Entry 6XCJ (X-ray diffraction, 2.80 A resolution); this record covers chains G and L of the 3 polymer chains in the assembly.

[Chain G]
Protein: Envelope Glycoprotein gp120
Source organism: Human immunodeficiency virus 1
Sequence (357 residues; numbered 45 to 489 plus 25 insertion-coded residues; 113 numbers in that range are skipped by the numbering (no residue carries them; nothing is unmodelled there); the number before each row is that of its first residue; a row labelled like 56A-56Y holds insertion residues (56A, then the next letters in order)):
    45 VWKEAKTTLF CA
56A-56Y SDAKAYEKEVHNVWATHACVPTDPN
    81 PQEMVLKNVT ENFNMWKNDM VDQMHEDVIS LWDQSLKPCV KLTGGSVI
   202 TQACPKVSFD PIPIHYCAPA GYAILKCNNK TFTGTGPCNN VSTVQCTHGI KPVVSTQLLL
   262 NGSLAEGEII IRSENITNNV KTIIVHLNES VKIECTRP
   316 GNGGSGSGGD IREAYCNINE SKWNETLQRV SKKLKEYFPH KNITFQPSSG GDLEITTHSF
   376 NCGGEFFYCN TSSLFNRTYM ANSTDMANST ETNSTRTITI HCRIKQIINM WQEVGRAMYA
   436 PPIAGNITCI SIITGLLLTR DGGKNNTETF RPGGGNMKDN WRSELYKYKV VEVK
Disordered / not traced: 45-51, 56A-56Y, 202-206, 316-326, 397-408, 422-438, 489
Cystine bridges: Cys218-Cys247, Cys228-Cys239, Cys296-Cys331, Cys377-Cys444, Cys384-Cys417
Glycans and other covalent adducts: N-acetylglucosamine (NAG) linked to Asn230, Asn241, Asn262, Asn276, Asn289, Asn334, Asn339, Asn385, Asn391

[Chain L]
Protein: DH650 Fab Light Chain
Source organism: Macaca mulatta
Notes: antibody fragment or engineered binder
Sequence (220 residues; each row starts with the number of its first residue):
     1 DIVMTQSPLS LPVTPGEPAA ISCRSSQSLL DRADGNTYLD WYLQKPGQSP QLLIYEVSNR
    61 ASGVPDRFSG SGSDTDFTLK ISRVEAEDVG VYYCMQGLEF PYSFGQGTKV EIKRTVAAPS
   121 VFIFPPSDEQ LKSGTASVVC LLNNFYPREA KVQWKVDNAL QSGNSQESVT EQDSKDSTYS
   181 LSSTLTLSKA DYEKHKVYAC EVTHQGLSSP VTKSFNRGEC
Disordered / not traced: 220
Cystine bridges: Cys23-Cys94, Cys140-Cys200
Ligand contacts: N-acetylglucosamine (NAG; 2-acetamido-2-deoxy-beta-D-glucopyranose): Gln27, Ser28, Leu29, Leu30, Leu98

[Chain G / chain L interface]
Pairs across the interface (21; chain G residue first):
  Asn94(G) - Asp34(L)  hydrogen bond (side chain-backbone)
  Trp96(G) - Ala33(L)
  Lys97(G) - Asp34(L)
  Lys97(G) - Asn36(L)  hydrogen bond
  Thr236(G) - Arg32(L)
  Thr236(G) - Ala33(L)  hydrogen bond (side chain-backbone)
  Glu275(G) - Arg32(L)
  Glu275(G) - Ala33(L)
  Asn276(G) - Ala33(L)
  Thr278(G) - Leu98(L)
  Thr278(G) - Glu99(L)
  Asn279(G) - Asp31(L)  hydrogen bond
  Asn279(G) - Leu98(L)
  Asn280(G) - Leu98(L)
  Asn280(G) - Glu99(L)
  Asn280(G) - Phe100(L)  hydrogen bond (side chain-backbone)
  Val281(G) - Phe100(L)  hydrophobic
  Val281(G) - Tyr102(L)
  Lys282(G) - Asp31(L)  salt bridge
  Lys282(G) - Asp34(L)  salt bridge
  Arg455(G) - Glu99(L)  salt bridge
Interface residues without a listed pair, chain G (15 interface residues in all): Ser274, Gly457, Gly458
Interface residues without a listed pair, chain L (12 interface residues in all): Gln27, Gly35, Tyr38

[Overview]
15 residues of chain G and 12 residues of chain L are in contact; the contacts include 5 hydrogen bonds and 3
salt bridges. Polar contacts include Lys282(G)-Asp31(L), Lys282(G)-Asp34(L) and Arg455(G)-Glu99(L). Chain L
binds N-acetylglucosamine.
Chain G is Envelope Glycoprotein gp120 (Human immunodeficiency virus 1) and chain L is DH650 Fab Light Chain
(Macaca mulatta); the structure, Crystal Structure of DH650 Fab from a Rhesus Macaque in Complex with HIV-1
gp120 Core, was determined by X-ray diffraction, deposited together with 6XRT.
